Entry 8F5P (electron microscopy, 3.40 A resolution); this record covers chains C and D of the 6 polymer chains in the assembly.

== Chain C ==
Protein: Intraflagellar transport protein 122 homolog
Organism: Leishmania tarentolae
UniProtKB: A0A640KU89 (A0A640KU89_LEITA); numbering as in UniProt (aligned over 1-1292)
Sequence (1292 residues; numbered 1 to 1292; the number before each row is that of its first residue):
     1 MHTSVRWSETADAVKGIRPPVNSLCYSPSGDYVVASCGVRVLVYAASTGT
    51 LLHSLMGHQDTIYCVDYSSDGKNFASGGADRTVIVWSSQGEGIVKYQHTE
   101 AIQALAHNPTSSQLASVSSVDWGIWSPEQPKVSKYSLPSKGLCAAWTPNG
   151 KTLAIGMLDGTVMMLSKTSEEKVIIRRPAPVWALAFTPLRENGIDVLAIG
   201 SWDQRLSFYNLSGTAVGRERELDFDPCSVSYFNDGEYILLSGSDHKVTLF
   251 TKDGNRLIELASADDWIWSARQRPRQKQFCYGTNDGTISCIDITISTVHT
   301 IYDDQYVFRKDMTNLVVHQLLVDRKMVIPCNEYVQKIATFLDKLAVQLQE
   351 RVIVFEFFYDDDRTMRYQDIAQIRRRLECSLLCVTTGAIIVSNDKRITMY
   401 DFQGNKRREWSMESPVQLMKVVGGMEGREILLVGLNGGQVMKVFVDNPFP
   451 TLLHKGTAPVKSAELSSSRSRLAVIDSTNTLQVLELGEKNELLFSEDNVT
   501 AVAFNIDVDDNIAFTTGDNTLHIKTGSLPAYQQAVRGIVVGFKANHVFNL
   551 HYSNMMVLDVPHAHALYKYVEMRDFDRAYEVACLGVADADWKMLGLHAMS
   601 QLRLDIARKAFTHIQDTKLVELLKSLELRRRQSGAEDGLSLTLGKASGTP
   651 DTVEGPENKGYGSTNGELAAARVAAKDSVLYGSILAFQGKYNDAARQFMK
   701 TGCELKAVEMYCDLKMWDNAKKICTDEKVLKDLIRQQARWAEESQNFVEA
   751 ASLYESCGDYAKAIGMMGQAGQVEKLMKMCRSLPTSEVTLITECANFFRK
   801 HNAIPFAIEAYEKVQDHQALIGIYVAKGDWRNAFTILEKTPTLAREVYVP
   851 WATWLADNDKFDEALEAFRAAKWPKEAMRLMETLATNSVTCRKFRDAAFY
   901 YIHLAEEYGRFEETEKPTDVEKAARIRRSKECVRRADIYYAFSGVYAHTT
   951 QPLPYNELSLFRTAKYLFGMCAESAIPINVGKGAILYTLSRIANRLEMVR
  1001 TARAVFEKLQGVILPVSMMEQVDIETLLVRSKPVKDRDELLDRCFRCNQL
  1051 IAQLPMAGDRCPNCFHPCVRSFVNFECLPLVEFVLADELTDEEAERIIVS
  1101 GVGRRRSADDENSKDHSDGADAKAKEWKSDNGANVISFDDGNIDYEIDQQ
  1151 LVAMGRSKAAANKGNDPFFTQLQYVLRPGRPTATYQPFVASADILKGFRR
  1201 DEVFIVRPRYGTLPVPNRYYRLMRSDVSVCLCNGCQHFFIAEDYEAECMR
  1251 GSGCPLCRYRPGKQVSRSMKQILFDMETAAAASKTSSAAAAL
Not modelled in the structure: 633-675, 1102-1164, 1283-1292
Bound ions: Zn2+ site 1: C1044, C1047, C1061, C1064; Zn2+ site 2: C1232, C1235, C1254, C1257

== Chain D ==
Protein: TPR_REGION domain-containing protein
Organism: Leishmania tarentolae
UniProtKB: A0A640K949 (A0A640K949_LEITA); numbering as in UniProt (aligned over 1-1642)
Sequence (1642 residues; each row starts with the number of its first residue):
     1 MQPSSSFLPDVWMAVTREPHIPEITPLSRILAAAAISTYSRQVEYDLDTG
    51 CKKKRTAPPPSPPPPSSPPPSPRLTLANAAAMTTTILRTNYALLLFYVRE
   101 KYWHHAEEVCLSVIQSTDDHMFRVWRALTLERQGMANDAIREYKAVESRR
   151 TTAVPALMGMQLIYKHNRDQEGVAQTEAKLDGFEIAANMGGWVQAAALCW
   201 AMGDINAARDILLRFTDNEAAMAYRDEYTNYGTIRGWVDLLSGRGALLEK
   251 AGALFTSVMDMEEAQYSYFQADNESGSGSRGTTKWIDLNAALGYVAFLER
   301 KTQLAKAQSLLDRLFVLYPNCSIPPLVGKARLLMQAEDWEQAIEVTHRIL
   351 AHDKSNVEALALEALYAMAKDTRHDAAPVRVRRLLDAVRAKEPRNVALLH
   401 QFALVFSRLAGDRLDLLSLTTQFSDMAYALDSRNGDVLCGLGYQQLYRHD
   451 DKAATETFRKAATLTDSLDPLLGTVTCLLRQGDMEAAATQLQLCNQLQPA
   501 AQRNAELSMLNAQLRWHRRGMEEETAVLRYLDQAAEAIKQDVKERAGVGM
   551 EVYVHLNAPVALAIAHAYIMHCRNEPPDPMFKHADVVGEKCGRHLEFIVQ
   601 HLPACMEAQLMLAKVWFVTGEVRKAQNLLKSTLIVQEQPLPDAFLLSSQI
   651 CQYMGDTKLACQALAQARTLDFSLQEKPLYNLLLGTVKGTTGEYAEALAS
   701 LQRAYNTVKSAATAPSAGKPTNPLSVPETVTLYLQLAQAQLRVRDVDAAR
   751 ETLTEAALKFRGSAQIGRVIIAQAMLAARTDVDKSIELLRQVSSKSEFYI
   801 AAHSQLGKLFLTHKHNVAMYIQCFQEMAESVPSAQSYVELGEAYTTIQEP
   851 EQAIAAYEKAKALSPSSSELSVRVGRALVAAHDYAKAIRYYQDALVTDPH
   901 LSIVRADLATLQWRLGHIEEARETIVASPVYELPSTDGAGAGVASAAAAG
   951 SAEAVGTAIERINLYLLLYKVLRDQPWTVPLSEEGTAAADSDDNHGDAAL
  1001 TALLTARSLQRRLLEHQLRTTEAPEVITEQRVVMSRICTEAGARCIYSTP
  1051 APPPFSVVMTDKKVEAAAALAVQSAIASRLTNAREYLREAIAFDESNERA
  1101 QLESAQLCYRTGDTEGCEQHCTTVLRMAEGSANTADAAILLANLYTEQNR
  1151 DEDARNMFEDLLRKTPQHYEALVYYLILLYHAGQLPEAKEALERAAAAVP
  1201 IGQRADPGLSYVRGLYEHLCNNNAEALRHFNLARLPAGNPWCTRALVRMI
  1251 RIYLVPTTQDLWVRGTSPAAAAATAVADPPRAKEQQQKSATPGKVPLAAA
  1301 TTGSTELHDNIRHAEQLLLLLPVHSEERRILQAYCTMATRRPEELETALH
  1351 LFLECIVAAETGGVSAAMTAEKNGGSGSPKKTAAEERKQPRRGKGGDSDD
  1401 DEDLQLLASMHEAAAELAQRSSGNSTATLAFALQCKVIHPEAFLGLAICL
  1451 FISGQETAARNVLARLLESKDITTKMSAMKQAEDKEDAASKDAASKEAAE
  1501 PAAPMVLSPPIAILTCSEDDTIERAMLFEAYMDTQEGRLKDARFVLQQVL
  1551 SANEGCSSAWNELGLIYERNQKHKNASQCYQKAWKLVQEADPDVGYKLGF
  1601 NYLRGGQPVKAIDVCKRVLTHHATYPRIEADIMDAAYSMLRP
Not modelled in the structure: 1-868, 932-952, 975-991, 1010, 1265-1303, 1362-1399, 1420-1427, 1472-1509

== Interface between chain C and chain D ==
Pairs across the interface - 17 pairs, chain C then chain D:
  Y63(C) - R1641(D)
  Y63(C) - P1642(D)  hydrogen bond (side chain-backbone)
  A101(C) - P1642(D)
  K140(C) - P1642(D)  hydrogen bond (side chain-backbone)
  L158(C) - Y1637(D)
  P180(C) - Y1637(D)  hydrophobic
  W182(C) - L1640(D)  hydrophobic
  W182(C) - R1641(D)
  W202(C) - Y1637(D)  hydrophobic
  W202(C) - L1640(D)  hydrophobic
  D225(C) - Y1637(D)
  W266(C) - V1609(D)  hydrophobic
  W266(C) - I1612(D)  hydrophobic
  W266(C) - D1613(D)  hydrogen bond
  W268(C) - L1640(D)  hydrophobic
  W268(C) - R1641(D)
  N284(C) - V1609(D)
Also at the interface, not in a pair above, chain C (15 interface residues in all): N22, A79, Q103, D265
Also at the interface, not in a pair above, chain D (8 interface residues in all): S1638
The authors on this interface:
  - interface residues, chain D: R1641(D)

== Overview ==
15 residues of chain C face 8 of chain D across their interface; the contacts include 3 hydrogen bonds. Polar
pairs include Y63(C)-P1642(D), K140(C)-P1642(D) and W266(C)-D1613(D). C1044(C), C1047(C), C1061(C) and
C1064(C) form the Zn2+ site 1. The Zn2+ site 2 is built by C1232(C), C1235(C), C1254(C) and C1257(C). From the
paper: the interface residue R1641(D).
Here chain C is Intraflagellar transport protein 122 homolog and chain D is TPR_REGION domain-containing
protein, both from Leishmania tarentolae. Entry 8F5P (Structure of Leishmania tarentolae IFT-A (state 2)) was
determined by electron microscopy (same publication as 8F5O).
